Entry 4NO6 (X-ray diffraction, 3.00 A resolution); this record covers chains O and P of the 28 polymer chains in the assembly.

== Chain O ==
Name: Proteasome subunit alpha type-2
Organism: Saccharomyces cerevisiae S288c
Notes: EC 3.4.25.1
UniProtKB: P23639 (PSA2_YEAST); residues 1-250 here = UniProt positions 1-250
Chain sequence (250 residues; numbered 1 to 250; the number before each row is that of its first residue):
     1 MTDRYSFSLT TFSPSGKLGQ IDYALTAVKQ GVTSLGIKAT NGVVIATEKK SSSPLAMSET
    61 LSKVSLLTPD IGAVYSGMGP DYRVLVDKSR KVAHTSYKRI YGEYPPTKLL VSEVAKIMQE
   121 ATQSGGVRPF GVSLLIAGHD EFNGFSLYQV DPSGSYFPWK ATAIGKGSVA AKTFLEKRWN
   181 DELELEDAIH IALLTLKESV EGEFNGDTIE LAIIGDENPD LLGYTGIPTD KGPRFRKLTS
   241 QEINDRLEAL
Curated features (UniProtKB/Swiss-Prot):
  - cross-link: K108 (Glycyl lysine isopeptide (Lys-Gly) (interchain with G-Cter in ubiquitin))

== Chain P ==
Name: Proteasome subunit alpha type-3
Organism: Saccharomyces cerevisiae S288c
Notes: EC 3.4.25.1
UniProtKB: P23638 (PSA3_YEAST); residues 0-257 here correspond to UniProt positions 1-258 (UniProt number = residue number + 1)
Chain sequence (258 residues; numbered 0 to 257; the number before each row is that of its first residue; numbering starts at 0):
     0 MGSRRYDSRT TIFSPEGRLY QVEYALESIS HAGTAIGIMA SDGIVLAAER KVTSTLLEQD
    60 TSTEKLYKLN DKIAVAVAGL TADAEILINT ARIHAQNYLK TYNEDIPVEI LVRRLSDIKQ
   120 GYTQHGGLRP FGVSFIYAGY DDRYGYQLYT SNPSGNYTGW KAISVGANTS AAQTLLQMDY
   180 KDDMKVDDAI ELALKTLSKT TDSSALTYDR LEFATIRKGA NDGEVYQKIF KPQEIKDILV
   240 KTGITKKDED EEADEDMK
Disordered / not traced: 0, 245-257
Curated features (UniProtKB/Swiss-Prot):
  - cross-link (Glycyl lysine isopeptide (Lys-Gly)): K99 (interchain with G-Cter in ubiquitin), K198 (interchain with G-Cter in ubiquitin), K230 (interchain with G-Cter in ubiquitin)

== Chain O / chain P interface ==
Contacting residue pairs - 64 pairs, chain O then chain P:
  R4(O) with S2(P), hydrogen bond (backbone-side chain)
  Y5(O) with S2(P); Y5(P)
  S6(O) with G125(P); L127(P)
  F7(O) with S2(P); Y5(P); D6(P); G126(P)
  S8(O) with G126(P), hydrogen bond (backbone-backbone); L127(P); R128(P), hydrogen bond (side chain-backbone)
  T10(O) with R128(P)
  T11(O) with S7(P); T9(P); Q20(P)
  F12(O) with Q20(P); Y23(P); A24(P), hydrophobic; S27(P); R128(P); P129(P); G131(P)
  S13(O) with Y23(P)
  P14(O) with Y23(P), hydrophobic; E26(P)
  S15(O) with E26(P); H30(P)
  G16(O) with Y23(P); S27(P), hydrogen bond (backbone-side chain)
  L18(O) with L79(P), hydrophobic; R128(P)
  K38(O) with E57(P), salt bridge
  S112(O) with E84(P)
  K116(O) with I85(P)
  Q119(O) with A81(P); D82(P), hydrogen bond; I85(P); R128(P)
  T122(O) with R128(P), hydrogen bond (backbone-side chain)
  Q123(O) with Y121(P); L127(P); R128(P), hydrogen bond (side chain-backbone); P129(P); F130(P)
  S124(O) with L127(P)
  G125(O) with L127(P)
  S153(O) with A81(P)
  G154(O) with A81(P)
  Y156(O) with E84(P), hydrogen bond
  F157(O) with L56(P), hydrophobic
  P158(O) with L56(P); E57(P), hydrogen bond (backbone-backbone); T60(P)
  W159(O) with S53(P); L55(P); L56(P)
  K160(O) with T54(P); L55(P), hydrogen bond (backbone-backbone); L56(P); E57(P)
  A161(O) with L55(P)
  E176(O) with T54(P); L55(P)
Interface residues without a listed pair, chain O (35 interface residues in all): Y148, S155, K172, L175, W179
Interface residues without a listed pair, chain P (32 interface residues in all): S61, T80

== In short ==
35 residues of chain O and 32 residues of chain P are in contact, with 10 hydrogen bonds and 1 salt bridge.
Among the polar pairs are K38(O)-E57(P), R4(O)-S2(P) and S8(O)-R128(P).
Here chain O is Proteasome subunit alpha type-2 and chain P is Proteasome subunit alpha type-3, both from
Saccharomyces cerevisiae S288c. Entry 4NO6 (yCP in complex with Z-Leu-Leu-Leu-vinylsulfone) was determined by
X-ray diffraction together with 4NNN, 4NNW, 4NO1, 4NO8 and 4NO9 from the same study.
